PDB entry 5NO2 | electron microscopy, 5.16 A resolution (low resolution: residue-level contacts below are approximate; hydrogen-bond / salt-bridge calls are withheld) | chains A and H of the 19 polymer chains in the assembly

Chain A:
Molecule: 16S ribosomal RNA
Organism: Escherichia coli K-12
Sequence (1534 nucleotides; row label = number of the first residue in the row):
     1 AAAUUGAAGAGUUUGAUCAUGGCUCAGAUUGAACGCUGGCGGCAGGCCUA
    51 ACACAUGCAAGUCGAACGGUAACAGGAAGAAGCUUGCUUCUUUGCUGACG
   101 AGUGGCGGACGGGUGAGUAAUGUCUGGGAAACUGCCUGAUGGAGGGGGAU
   151 AACUACUGGAAACGGUAGCUAAUACCGCAUAACGUCGCAAGACCAAAGAG
   201 GGGGACCUUCGGGCCUCUUGCCAUCGGAUGUGCCCAGAUGGGAUUAGCUA
   251 GUAGGUGGGGUAACGGCUCACCUAGGCGACGAUCCCUAGCUGGUCUGAGA
   301 GGAUGACCAGCCACACUGGAACUGAGACACGGUCCAGACUCCUACGGGAG
   351 GCAGCAGUGGGGAAUAUUGCACAAUGGGCGCAAGCCUGAUGCAGCCAUGC
   401 CGCGUGUAUGAAGAAGGCCUUCGGGUUGUAAAGUACUUUCAGCGGGGAGG
   451 AAGGGAGUAAAGUUAAUACCUUUGCUCAUUGACGUUACCCGCAGAAGAAG
   501 CACCGGCUAACUCCGUGCCAGCAGCCXCGGUAAUACGGAGGGUGCAAGCG
   551 UUAAUCGGAAUUACUGGGCGUAAAGCGCACGCAGGCGGUUUGUUAAGUCA
   601 GAUGUGAAAUCCCCGGGCUCAACCUGGGAACUGCAUCUGAUACUGGCAAG
   651 CUUGAGUCUCGUAGAGGGGGGUAGAAUUCCAGGUGUAGCGGUGAAAUGCG
   701 UAGAGAUCUGGAGGAAUACCGGUGGCGAAGGCGGCCCCCUGGACGAAGAC
   751 UGACGCUCAGGUGCGAAAGCGUGGGGAGCAAACAGGAUUAGAUACCCUGG
   801 UAGUCCACGCCGUAAACGAUGUCGACUUGGAGGUUGUGCCCUUGAGGCGU
   851 GGCUUCCGGAGCUAACGCGUUAAGUCGACCGCCUGGGGAGUACGGCCGCA
   901 AGGUUAAAACUCAAAUGAAUUGACGGGGGCCCGCACAAGCGGUGGAGCAU
   951 GUGGUUUAAUUCGAUGXAACGCGAAGAACCUUACCUGGUCUUGACAUCCA
  1001 CGGAAGUUUUCAGAGAUGAGAAUGUGCCUUCGGGAACCGUGAGACAGGUG
  1051 CUGCAUGGCUGUCGUCAGCUCGUGUUGUGAAAUGUUGGGUUAAGUCCCGC
  1101 AACGAGCGCAACCCUUAUCCUUUGUUGCCAGCGGUCCGGCCGGGAACUCA
  1151 AAGGAGACUGCCAGUGAUAAACUGGAGGAAGGUGGGGAUGACGUCAAGUC
  1201 AUCAUGGCCCUUACGACCAGGGCUACACACGUGCUACAAUGGCGCAUACA
  1251 AAGAGAAGCGACCUCGCGAGAGCAAGCGGACCUCAUAAAGUGCGUCGUAG
  1301 UCCGGAUUGGAGUCUGCAACUCGACUCCAUGAAGUCGGAAUCGCUAGUAA
  1351 UCGUGGAUCAGAAUGCCACGGUGAAUACGUUCCCGGGCCUUGUACACACC
  1401 GCCCGUXACACCAUGGGAGUGGGUUGCAAAAGAAGUAGGUAGCUUAACCU
  1451 UCGGGAGGGCGCUUACCACUUUGUGAUUCAUGACUGGGGUGAAGUCGUAA
  1501 CAAGGUAACCGUAGGGGAACCUGCGGUUGGAUCA
Modified residues: PSU (pseudouridine-5'-monophosphate) at position 516, G7M (N7-methyl-guanosine-5'-monophosphate) at position 527, 2MG (2N-methylguanosine-5'-monophosphate) at position 966, 5MC (5-methylcytidine-5'-monophosphate) at position 967, 2MG (2N-methylguanosine-5'-monophosphate) at position 1207, 4OC (4n,o2'-methylcytidine-5'-monophosphate) at position 1402, 5MC (5-methylcytidine-5'-monophosphate) at position 1407, UR3 (3-methyluridine-5'-monophoshate) at position 1498, 2MG (2N-methylguanosine-5'-monophosphate) at position 1516, MA6 (6N-dimethyladenosine-5'-monophoshate) at position 1518, MA6 (6N-dimethyladenosine-5'-monophoshate) at position 1519
Metal / ion sites: Mg2+ site 1 near G21 (its only coordinating residue here); Mg2+ site 2 near G100 (its only coordinating residue here); Mg2+ site 3: G113, C308; Mg2+ site 4 near U114 (its only coordinating residue here); Mg2+ site 5: A116, G117, G289; Mg2+ site 6: G145, A197; Mg2+ site 7: A174, C175; Mg2+ site 8: U180, C194, A195; Mg2+ site 9 near C328 (its only coordinating residue here); Mg2+ site 10 near A329 (its only coordinating residue here); Mg2+ site 11 near C352 (its only coordinating residue here); Mg2+ site 12 near C355 (its only coordinating residue here); 32 more Mg2+ sites not listed

Chain H:
Name: 30S ribosomal protein S8
Organism: Escherichia coli (strain K12)
UniProtKB: P0A7W7 (RS8_ECOLI); numbering as in UniProt (aligned over 2-130)
Amino-acid sequence (129 residues; each row starts with the number of its first residue):
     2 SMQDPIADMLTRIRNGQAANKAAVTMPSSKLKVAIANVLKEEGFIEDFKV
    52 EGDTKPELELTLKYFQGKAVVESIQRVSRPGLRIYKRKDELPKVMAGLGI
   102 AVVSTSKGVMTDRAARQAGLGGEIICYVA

How chain A and chain H interact:
Pairs across the interface - 65 pairs, chain A then chain H:
  C586(A) with Gln-4(H); Pro-81(H)
  G587(A) with Gln-4(H); Pro-81(H); Arg-84(H)
  U589(A) with Pro-6(H); Ser-30(H)
  U590(A) with Ser-30(H); Lys-31(H)
  U591(A) with Lys-31(H)
  G597(A) with Tyr-86(H)
  U598(A) with Tyr-86(H)
  C599(A) with Lys-87(H); Arg-88(H); Lys-89(H); Leu-121(H); Gly-122(H)
  A600(A) with Arg-88(H); Lys-89(H); Gly-120(H); Leu-121(H)
  G601(A) with Lys-89(H)
  U632(A) with Arg-88(H)
  A640(A) with Ser-107(H); Lys-108(H)
  U641(A) with Ser-107(H)
  A642(A) with Ser-105(H); Thr-106(H); Ser-107(H)
  C643(A) with Leu-32(H); Tyr-86(H); Glu-124(H)
  U644(A) with Arg-84(H)
  U652(A) with Thr-55(H)
  U653(A) with Thr-55(H); Lys-56(H); Pro-57(H)
  G755(A) with Gln-4(H)
  C756(A) with Gln-4(H)
  G824(A) with Ser-2(H); Met-3(H)
  A825(A) with Asp-9(H); Thr-12(H); Arg-13(H)
  C826(A) with Thr-12(H); Arg-13(H); Asn-16(H)
  U827(A) with Asn-16(H); Ala-20(H)
  U828(A) with Lys-22(H)
  G874(A) with Asn-16(H)
  U875(A) with Thr-12(H); Arg-15(H); Asn-16(H)
  C876(A) with Ala-8(H); Thr-12(H); Arg-15(H)
  G877(A) with Ser-2(H); Asp-5(H)
  A878(A) with Gln-4(H); Arg-80(H); Pro-81(H); Gly-82(H)
  C879(A) with Arg-80(H); Gly-82(H)
Interface residues without a listed pair, chain A (33 interface residues in all): G588, G654
Interface residues without a listed pair, chain H (38 interface residues in all): Ser-29, Gln-76, Gly-123

Summary:
33 residues of chain A face 38 of chain H across their interface. The Mg2+ site 3 is built by G113(A) and
C308(A). A116(A), G117(A) and G289(A) coordinate Mg2+ site 5.
Here chain A is 16S ribosomal RNA (Escherichia coli K-12) and chain H is 30S ribosomal protein S8 (Escherichia
coli (strain K12)). Entry 5NO2 (RsgA-GDPNP bound to the 30S ribosomal subunit (RsgA assembly intermediate))
was determined by electron microscopy, deposited together with 5NO4.
